PDB entry 8Q3M | X-ray diffraction, 2.50 A resolution | chains HHH and JJJ of the 11 polymer chains in the assembly

[Chain HHH]
Molecule: Histone H2B type 1-K
Source organism: Homo sapiens
Reference sequence: O60814 (H2B1K_HUMAN); residues 28-122 here correspond to UniProt positions 32-126 (UniProt number = residue number + 4)
Amino-acid sequence (95 residues; row label = number of the first residue in the row):
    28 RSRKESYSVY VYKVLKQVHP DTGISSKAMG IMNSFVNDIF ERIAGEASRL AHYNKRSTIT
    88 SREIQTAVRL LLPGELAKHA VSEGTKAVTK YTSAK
UniProt features mapped onto this chain:
  - modified residue: Lys31 (N6-(2-hydroxyisobutyryl)lysine), Glu32 (PolyADP-ribosyl glutamic acid), Ser33 (Phosphoserine), Lys40 (N6-(2-hydroxyisobutyryl)lysine), Lys43 (N6-(2-hydroxyisobutyryl)lysine), Lys54 (N6,N6-dimethyllysine), Arg76 (Dimethylated arginine), Lys82 (N6,N6,N6-trimethyllysine), Arg83 (Omega-N-methylarginine), Arg89 (Omega-N-methylarginine), Lys105 (N6-(2-hydroxyisobutyryl)lysine), Thr112 (Phosphothreonine), Lys113 (N6-(2-hydroxyisobutyryl)lysine), Lys117 (N6-(2-hydroxyisobutyryl)lysine)
  - glycosylation: Ser109 (O-linked (GlcNAc) serine)
  - cross-link (Glycyl lysine isopeptide (Lys-Gly)): Lys31 (interchain with G-Cter in ubiquitin), Lys117 (interchain with G-Cter in ubiquitin)

[Chain JJJ]
Molecule: 145-nt DNA strand
Source organism: Homo sapiens
Sequence (145 nucleotides; each row starts with the number of its first residue; numbers below 1 keep their minus sign (DA-72 is residue -72)):
   -72 ATCAATATCC ACCTGCAGAT ACTACCAAAA GTGTATTTGG AAACTGCTCC ATCAAAAGGC
   -12 ATGTTCAGCT GATTCAGCTG AACATGCCTT TTGATGGAGC AGTTTCCAAA TACACTTTTG
    48 GTAGTATCTG CAGGTGGATA TTGAT

[Chain HHH / chain JJJ interface]
Pairs across the interface - 15 pairs, chain HHH then chain JJJ:
  Arg28(HHH) - DG29(JJJ)  sugar contact
  Ser29(HHH) - DG29(JJJ)  hydrogen bond to the phosphate
  Arg30(HHH) - DC-47(JJJ)  hydrogen bond to the sugar
  Arg30(HHH) - DA-46(JJJ)  sugar contact
  Glu32(HHH) - DA-45(JJJ)  phosphate contact
  Tyr39(HHH) - DT-53(JJJ)  hydrogen bond to the phosphate
  Gly50(HHH) - DT-53(JJJ)  phosphate contact
  Ile51(HHH) - DA-54(JJJ)  sugar contact
  Ile51(HHH) - DT-53(JJJ)  hydrogen bond to the phosphate
  Ser52(HHH) - DA-54(JJJ)  phosphate contact
  Ser53(HHH) - DA-54(JJJ)  hydrogen bond to the phosphate
  Arg83(HHH) - DG-34(JJJ)  salt bridge to the phosphate
  Ser84(HHH) - DT-35(JJJ)  hydrogen bond to the phosphate
  Ser84(HHH) - DG-34(JJJ)  hydrogen bond to the phosphate
  Thr85(HHH) - DG-34(JJJ)  hydrogen bond to the phosphate
Other interface residues (no listed pair), chain JJJ (11 interface residues in all): DC-48, DA-44, DG-33

[Overview]
12 residues of chain HHH and 11 residues of chain JJJ are in contact, with 8 hydrogen bonds and 1 salt bridge.
Among the polar pairs are Arg30(HHH)-DC-47(JJJ), Ser29(HHH)-DG29(JJJ) and Tyr39(HHH)-DT-53(JJJ).
Here chain HHH is Histone H2B type 1-K and chain JJJ is a 145-nt DNA strand, both from Homo sapiens. Entry
8Q3M (Structure of Nucleosome Core with a Bound Kaposi Sarcoma Associated Herpesvirus LANA Peptide Having a
Methionine ...) was determined by X-ray diffraction (same publication as 8Q36, 8Q3E and 8Q3X).
